5WKG - chains A and B; structure by X-ray diffraction, 2.06 A resolution.

[Chain A]
Protein: T-cell surface glycoprotein CD1b
Source organism: Homo sapiens
Reference sequence: P29016 (CD1B_HUMAN); residues 2-278 here correspond to UniProt positions 20-296 (UniProt number = residue number + 18)
Amino-acid sequence (300 residues; numbered 2 to 301; the number before each row is that of its first residue):
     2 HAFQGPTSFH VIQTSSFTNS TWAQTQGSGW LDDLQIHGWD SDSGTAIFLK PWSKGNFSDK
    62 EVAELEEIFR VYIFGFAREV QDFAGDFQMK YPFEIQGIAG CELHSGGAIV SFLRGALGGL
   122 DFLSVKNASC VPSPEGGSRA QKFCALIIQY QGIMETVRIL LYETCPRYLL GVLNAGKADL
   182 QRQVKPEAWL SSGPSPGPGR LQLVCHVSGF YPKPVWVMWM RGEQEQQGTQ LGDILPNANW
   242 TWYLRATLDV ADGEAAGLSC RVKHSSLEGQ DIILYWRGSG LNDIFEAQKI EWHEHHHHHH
Unresolved in the structure: 2-3, 284-301
Differences from the reference sequence: expression tag (279-301)
Disulfide bonds: C102-C166, C131-C145, C206-C261
Covalently attached groups: N-acetylglucosamine (NAG) linked to N20, N128; glycan linked to N57
Swiss-Prot annotation at these positions:
  - glycosylation (N-linked (GlcNAc...) asparagine): N20, N57, N128, N240

[Chain B]
Protein: Beta-2-microglobulin
Source organism: Homo sapiens
Reference sequence: P61769 (B2MG_HUMAN); residues 3-101 here correspond to UniProt positions 21-119 (UniProt number = residue number + 18)
Amino-acid sequence (99 residues; row label = number of the first residue in the row):
     3 IQRTPKIQVY SRHPAENGKS NFLNCYVSGF HPSDIEVDLL KNGERIEKVE HSDLSFSKDW
    63 SFYLLYYTEF TPTEKDEYAC RVNHVTLSQP KIVKWDRDM
Unresolved in the structure: 100-101
Disulfide bonds: C27-C82
Swiss-Prot annotation at these positions:
  - modified residue: Q4 (Pyrrolidone carboxylic acid)
  - glycosylation: I3 (N-linked (Glc) (glycation) isoleucine), K21 (N-linked (Glc) (glycation) lysine), K43 (N-linked (Glc) (glycation) lysine), K50 (N-linked (Glc) (glycation) lysine), K60 (N-linked (Glc) (glycation) lysine), K93 (N-linked (Glc) (glycation) lysine), K96 (N-linked (Glc) (glycation) lysine)

[Chain A / chain B interface]
Pairs across the interface (55; chain A residue first):
  I13(A) with L56(B); S57(B); F58(B), hydrophobic
  Q14(A) with F58(B)
  T15(A) with S35(B); L56(B); F58(B); F64(B)
  S17(A) with S35(B)
  Q27(A) with S35(B); L56(B)
  S29(A) with L56(B)
  W31(A) with D55(B); L56(B); S57(B)
  Q36(A) with D55(B), hydrogen bond
  E95(A) with H33(B); P34(B); S35(B), hydrogen bond; F64(B)
  Q97(A) with H33(B), hydrogen bond; F58(B); W62(B), hydrogen bond (side chain-backbone); F64(B)
  G98(A) with F58(B)
  I99(A) with W62(B), hydrophobic
  R115(A) with K60(B); W62(B)
  G116(A) with W62(B)
  A117(A) with W62(B), hydrophobic
  G119(A) with H33(B)
  G120(A) with R5(B), hydrogen bond (backbone-side chain); H33(B); D61(B); W62(B)
  D122(A) with W62(B), hydrogen bond
  E188(A) with R14(B), salt bridge; H15(B), salt bridge; P16(B)
  W190(A) with R14(B); H15(B); P16(B), hydrophobic
  S209(A) with R14(B), hydrogen bond (side chain-backbone)
  G210(A) with R14(B)
  L236(A) with Q10(B); Y12(B); Y28(B), hydrophobic
  P237(A) with Y12(B), hydrogen bond (backbone-side chain); Y28(B); L67(B)
  N238(A) with R14(B); N26(B), hydrogen bond; L67(B)
  A239(A) with Y69(B), hydrophobic
  Y244(A) with Y12(B), hydrophobic
Other interface residues (no listed pair), chain A (32 interface residues in all): D34, G39, L121, D234, T242
Other interface residues (no listed pair), chain B (24 interface residues in all): I3, S13, Y65

[Overview]
The interface between chain A and chain B involves 32 residues on one side and 24 on the other; the contacts
include 9 hydrogen bonds and 2 salt bridges. Among the polar pairs are E188(A)-R14(B), E188(A)-H15(B) and
Q36(A)-D55(B).
Chain A is T-cell surface glycoprotein CD1b and chain B is Beta-2-microglobulin, both from Homo sapiens; the
structure, Crystal Structure of Human CD1b in Complex with PA, was determined by X-ray diffraction (same
publication as 5WKE, 5WKI, 5WL1 and 5WJO).
